Entry 2C4Z (X-ray diffraction, 2.60 A resolution); this record covers chains B and R of the 5 polymer chains in the assembly.

# Chain B
Protein: Coat protein
Source organism: Enterobacterio phage MS2
UniProt: P03612 (COAT_BPMS2); residue numbers follow UniProt; this construct covers 1-129
Sequence (129 residues; each row starts with the number of its first residue):
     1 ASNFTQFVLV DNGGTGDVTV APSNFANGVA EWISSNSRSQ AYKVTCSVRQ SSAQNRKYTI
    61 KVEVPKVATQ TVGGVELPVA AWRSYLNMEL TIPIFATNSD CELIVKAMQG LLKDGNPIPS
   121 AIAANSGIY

# Chain R
Molecule: 19-nt RNA strand
Sequence (19 nucleotides; each row starts with the number of its first residue):
     1 ACAUGAGGAX XACCCAUGU
Disordered / not traced: 1, 19
Modified positions: SUR (1-(beta-D-ribofuranosyl)-2-thio-uracil-5'-phosphate) at position 10; SUR (1-(beta-D-ribofuranosyl)-2-thio-uracil-5'-phosphate) at position 11

# Chain B / chain R interface
Residue-residue contacts (15):
  Thr-45(B) with A6(R), hydrogen bond to the base
  Ser-47(B) with A6(R), hydrogen bond to the base
  Arg-49(B) with A6(R), hydrogen bond to the sugar; G7(R), phosphate contact; G8(R), salt bridge to the phosphate
  Ser-51(B) with G8(R), phosphate contact; A9(R), hydrogen bond to the phosphate
  Ser-52(B) with G8(R), phosphate contact; A9(R), hydrogen bond to the phosphate
  Asn-55(B) with A9(R), hydrogen bond to the phosphate; SUR_10(R), phosphate contact
  Lys-57(B) with G8(R), salt bridge to the phosphate
  Thr-59(B) with A6(R), hydrogen bond to the sugar
  Lys-61(B) with G5(R), salt bridge to the phosphate; A6(R), salt bridge to the phosphate
Other interface residues (no listed pair), chain B (13 interface residues in all): Val-29, Cys-46, Glu-89, Thr-91
Other interface residues (no listed pair), chain R (7 interface residues in all): SUR_11

# Overview
The interface between chain B and chain R involves 13 residues on one side and 7 on the other, with 7 hydrogen
bonds and 4 salt bridges. Polar pairs include Thr-45(B)/A6(R), Ser-47(B)/A6(R) and Arg-49(B)/A6(R).
Here chain B is Coat protein (Enterobacterio phage MS2) and chain R is a 19-nt RNA strand. Entry 2C4Z (MS2-RNA
hairpin (2SU -5-6) complex) was determined by X-ray diffraction, deposited together with 2C4Y, 2C50, 2C51,
2C4Q and 2BU1.
